PDB entry 2VAO | X-ray diffraction, 2.80 A resolution | chains A and B

Chain A (and B):
Molecule: Vanillyl-alcohol oxidase
From: Penicillium simplicissimum
Notes: EC 1.1.3.13; chain B of this document is another copy of the same molecule, construct and numbering; everything in this record applies to it too
UniProtKB: P56216 (VAOX_PENSI); numbering as in UniProt (aligned over 1-560)
Amino-acid sequence (560 residues; numbered 1 to 560; the number before each row is that of its first residue):
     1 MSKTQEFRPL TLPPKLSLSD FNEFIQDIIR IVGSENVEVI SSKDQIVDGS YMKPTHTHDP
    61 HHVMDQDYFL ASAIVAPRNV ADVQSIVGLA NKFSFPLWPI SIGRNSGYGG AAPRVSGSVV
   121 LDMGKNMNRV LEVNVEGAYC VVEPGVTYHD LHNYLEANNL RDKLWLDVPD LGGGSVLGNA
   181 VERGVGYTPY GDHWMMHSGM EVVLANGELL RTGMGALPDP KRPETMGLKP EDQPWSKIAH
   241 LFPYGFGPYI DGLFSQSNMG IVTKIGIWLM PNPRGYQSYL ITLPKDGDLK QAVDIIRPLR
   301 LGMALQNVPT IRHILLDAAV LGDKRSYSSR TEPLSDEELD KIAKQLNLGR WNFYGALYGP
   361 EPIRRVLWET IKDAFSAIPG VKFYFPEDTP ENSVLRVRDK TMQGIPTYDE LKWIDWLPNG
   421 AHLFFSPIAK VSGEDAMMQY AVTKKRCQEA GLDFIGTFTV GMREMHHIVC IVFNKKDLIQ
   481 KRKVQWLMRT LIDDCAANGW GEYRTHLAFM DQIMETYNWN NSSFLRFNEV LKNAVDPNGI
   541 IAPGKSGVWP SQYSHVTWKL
Disordered / not traced: 1-5
Covalently attached groups: flavin-adenine dinucleotide (FAD) linked to His422
Small-molecule neighbours:
  - Isoeugenol (EUG; 2-methoxy-4-[(1E)-prop-1-en-1-yl]phenol): Tyr108, Asp170, Val185, Tyr187, Phe424, Thr459, His466, Ile468, Cys470, Tyr503, Arg504
  - FAD (flavin-adenine dinucleotide): Trp98, Pro99, Ile100, Ser101, Ile102, Gly103, Arg104, Asn105, Ser106, Tyr108, Gly110, Met123, Pro144, Pro169, Asp170, Leu171, Gly174, Ser175, Gly178, Asn179, Val181, Glu182, Gly184, Val185, Tyr187, Gly260, Ile261, Val262, Glu410, Leu411, Trp413, Ile414, Phe424, Tyr503, Arg504, Lys545
Curated features (UniProtKB/Swiss-Prot):
  - active site: Tyr108, Tyr503, Arg504
  - site: Asp170 (Important for the catalytic mechanism)
  - modified residue: His422 (Tele-8alpha-FAD histidine)
Reported in the primary citation:
  - binding site for Isoeugenol: Tyr108, Asp170, Val185, Phe424, Tyr503, Arg504
  - specificity-determining residues: Val185, Phe424, Ile468 (proposed by the authors, not directly observed)
  - catalytic residues: Tyr108, Tyr503, Arg504
  - catalytic residues: Asp170 (proposed by the authors, not directly observed)

Interface between chain A and chain B:
Residue-residue contacts (174; chain A residue first):
  Glu136(A) - Arg297(B)  hydrogen bond (backbone-side chain)
  Gly137(A) - Arg463(B)  hydrogen bond (backbone-side chain)
  Ala138(A) - Leu301(B)  hydrophobic
  Ala138(A) - Arg463(B)  hydrogen bond (backbone-side chain)
  Arg183(A) - Tyr244(B)
  Arg183(A) - Gly245(B)
  Arg183(A) - Phe246(B)
  Arg183(A) - Gly247(B)  hydrogen bond (side chain-backbone)
  Tyr190(A) - Met462(B)
  Tyr190(A) - Arg463(B)  hydrogen bond
  Asp192(A) - Tyr244(B)  hydrogen bond
  Trp194(A) - Tyr244(B)
  Met195(A) - Met195(B)  hydrophobic
  Met195(A) - Tyr244(B)
  Leu204(A) - Phe527(B)  hydrophobic
  Leu209(A) - Trp519(B)  hydrophobic
  Leu209(A) - Asn520(B)
  Leu209(A) - Ser523(B)  hydrogen bond (backbone-side chain)
  Leu210(A) - Trp519(B)
  Leu210(A) - Ser523(B)
  Leu210(A) - Phe524(B)  hydrophobic
  Leu210(A) - Phe527(B)  hydrophobic
  Arg211(A) - Trp519(B)
  Met214(A) - Ile428(B)  hydrophobic
  Met214(A) - Tyr517(B)  hydrogen bond
  Ala216(A) - Thr516(B)
  Ala216(A) - Tyr517(B)
  Ala216(A) - Asn518(B)  hydrogen bond (backbone-backbone)
  Ala216(A) - Trp519(B)  hydrogen bond (backbone-backbone)
  Leu217(A) - Gly501(B)
  Leu217(A) - Thr516(B)
  Leu217(A) - Tyr517(B)
  Pro218(A) - Thr516(B)
  Pro218(A) - Asn518(B)
  Pro218(A) - Trp519(B)
  Pro220(A) - Ala496(B)
  Pro220(A) - Ala497(B)
  Pro220(A) - Asn498(B)
  Pro220(A) - Gly499(B)
  Pro230(A) - Trp519(B)
  Gln233(A) - Trp519(B)  hydrogen bond
  Ser236(A) - Gly499(B)
  Lys237(A) - Asp435(B)  salt bridge
  Lys237(A) - Asn498(B)  hydrogen bond (side chain-backbone)
  Lys237(A) - Gly499(B)
  Lys237(A) - Trp500(B)
  Ile238(A) - Ile428(B)  hydrophobic
  Ile238(A) - Lys430(B)
  Leu241(A) - Lys430(B)
  Leu241(A) - Arg463(B)
  Leu241(A) - Glu464(B)
  Phe242(A) - Glu464(B)
  Phe242(A) - His466(B)
  Phe242(A) - Tyr503(B)  hydrophobic
  Tyr244(A) - Arg183(B)
  Tyr244(A) - Asp192(B)  hydrogen bond
  Tyr244(A) - Trp194(B)
  Tyr244(A) - Met195(B)
  Gly245(A) - Arg183(B)
  Gly245(A) - Tyr503(B)
  Phe246(A) - Arg183(B)
  Phe246(A) - Gln256(B)
  Phe246(A) - Glu502(B)
  Phe246(A) - Tyr503(B)
  Phe246(A) - Thr505(B)
  Phe246(A) - Met510(B)
  Phe246(A) - Tyr517(B)  hydrophobic
  Phe246(A) - Phe524(B)
  Phe246(A) - Ser546(B)
  Gly247(A) - Arg183(B)  hydrogen bond (backbone-side chain)
  Gly247(A) - Ser255(B)
  Gly247(A) - Gln256(B)  hydrogen bond (backbone-side chain)
  Gly247(A) - Ser546(B)
  Pro248(A) - Gly252(B)
  Pro248(A) - Ser255(B)
  Pro248(A) - Gln256(B)
  Pro248(A) - Ser257(B)
  Pro248(A) - Phe524(B)
  Pro248(A) - Asn528(B)
  Pro248(A) - Ser546(B)
  Tyr249(A) - Gly252(B)  hydrogen bond (backbone-backbone)
  Tyr249(A) - Leu253(B)
  Tyr249(A) - Ser255(B)
  Ile250(A) - Phe524(B)  hydrophobic
  Ile250(A) - Asn528(B)
  Gly252(A) - Tyr249(B)  hydrogen bond (backbone-backbone)
  Leu253(A) - Tyr249(B)
  Leu253(A) - Leu253(B)  hydrophobic
  Leu253(A) - Phe527(B)  hydrophobic
  Leu253(A) - Leu531(B)  hydrophobic
  Phe254(A) - Phe527(B)  hydrophobic
  Ser255(A) - Gly247(B)
  Ser255(A) - Pro248(B)
  Ser255(A) - Tyr249(B)
  Gln256(A) - Phe246(B)
  Gln256(A) - Gly247(B)  hydrogen bond (side chain-backbone)
  Gln256(A) - Pro248(B)
  Ser257(A) - Pro248(B)
  Trp268(A) - Arg463(B)
  Leu269(A) - Arg463(B)  hydrogen bond (backbone-side chain)
  Met270(A) - Met303(B)  hydrophobic
  Pro271(A) - Leu301(B)
  Arg297(A) - Glu136(B)  hydrogen bond (side chain-backbone)
  Leu301(A) - Ala138(B)  hydrophobic
  Leu301(A) - Pro271(B)
  Met303(A) - Met270(B)  hydrophobic
  Ile363(A) - Ile363(B)  hydrophobic
  Ile363(A) - Val366(B)  hydrophobic
  Ile363(A) - Leu367(B)  hydrophobic
  Val366(A) - Ile363(B)  hydrophobic
  Leu367(A) - Ile363(B)  hydrophobic
  Ile428(A) - Ile238(B)  hydrophobic
  Lys430(A) - Ile238(B)
  Lys430(A) - Leu241(B)
  Asp435(A) - Lys237(B)  salt bridge
  Met462(A) - Tyr190(B)
  Arg463(A) - Gly137(B)  hydrogen bond (side chain-backbone)
  Arg463(A) - Ala138(B)  hydrogen bond (side chain-backbone)
  Arg463(A) - Tyr190(B)  hydrogen bond
  Arg463(A) - Leu241(B)
  Arg463(A) - Trp268(B)
  Arg463(A) - Leu269(B)  hydrogen bond (side chain-backbone)
  Glu464(A) - Leu241(B)
  Glu464(A) - Phe242(B)
  His466(A) - Phe242(B)
  Ala496(A) - Pro220(B)
  Ala497(A) - Pro220(B)
  Asn498(A) - Pro220(B)
  Asn498(A) - Lys237(B)  hydrogen bond (backbone-side chain)
  Gly499(A) - Pro220(B)
  Gly499(A) - Lys237(B)
  Trp500(A) - Lys237(B)
  Glu502(A) - Phe246(B)
  Tyr503(A) - Gly245(B)
  Tyr503(A) - Phe246(B)
  Thr505(A) - Phe246(B)
  Met510(A) - Phe246(B)
  Met514(A) - Phe246(B)  hydrophobic
  Thr516(A) - Leu217(B)
  Thr516(A) - Pro218(B)
  Tyr517(A) - Met214(B)  hydrogen bond
  Tyr517(A) - Ala216(B)
  Tyr517(A) - Leu217(B)  hydrophobic
  Tyr517(A) - Phe246(B)  hydrophobic
  Asn518(A) - Ala216(B)
  Asn518(A) - Pro218(B)
  Trp519(A) - Leu209(B)  hydrophobic
  Trp519(A) - Leu210(B)
  Trp519(A) - Arg211(B)
  Trp519(A) - Ala216(B)  hydrogen bond (backbone-backbone)
  Trp519(A) - Pro218(B)
  Trp519(A) - Pro230(B)
  Trp519(A) - Gln233(B)  hydrogen bond
  Asn520(A) - Leu209(B)
  Ser523(A) - Leu209(B)  hydrogen bond (side chain-backbone)
  Ser523(A) - Leu210(B)
  Phe524(A) - Leu210(B)  hydrophobic
  Phe524(A) - Phe246(B)
  Phe524(A) - Pro248(B)
  Phe524(A) - Ile250(B)  hydrophobic
  Phe527(A) - Leu204(B)  hydrophobic
  Phe527(A) - Leu253(B)  hydrophobic
  Phe527(A) - Phe254(B)  hydrophobic
  Phe527(A) - Val535(B)  hydrophobic
  Asn528(A) - Pro248(B)
  Asn528(A) - Ile250(B)
  Leu531(A) - Leu253(B)  hydrophobic
  Leu531(A) - Val535(B)  hydrophobic
  Ala534(A) - Ala534(B)  hydrophobic
  Val535(A) - Phe527(B)  hydrophobic
  Val535(A) - Leu531(B)  hydrophobic
  Ser546(A) - Phe246(B)
  Ser546(A) - Gly247(B)
  Ser546(A) - Pro248(B)
Also at the interface, not in a pair above, chain A (90 interface residues in all): Tyr139, Glu201, Gly213, Gly215, Glu231, Met259, Pro362, Ala429, Met438, Gly501, Arg504, Ile513, Val530
Also at the interface, not in a pair above, chain B (90 interface residues in all): Glu201, Gly213, Gly215, Glu231, Ser236, Met259, Pro362, Ala429, Met438, Arg504, Ile513, Met514, Val530, Lys545

Summary:
The chain A/chain B interface involves 90 residues from each chain; the contacts include 29 hydrogen bonds and
2 salt bridges. Among the polar pairs are Lys237(A)-Asp435(B), Glu136(A)-Arg297(B) and Gly137(A)-Arg463(B).
The paper reports catalytic residues Tyr108(A), Tyr503(A) and Arg504(A) among others; a binding site for
Isoeugenol at Tyr108(A), Asp170(A) and Val185(A) among others.
Both chains are Vanillyl-alcohol oxidase (Penicillium simplicissimum). Entry 2VAO (Structure of the octameric
flavoenzyme vanillyl-alcohol oxidase in complex with isoeugenol) was determined by X-ray diffraction together
with 1AHU, 1AHV, 1AHZ and 1VAO from the same study.
